PDB entry 7THX | electron microscopy, 2.96 A resolution | chains 2 and 4 of the 4 polymer chains in the assembly

[Chain 2]
Molecule: Capsid protein VP2
Source organism: Possum enterovirus W6
Amino-acid sequence (244 residues; row label = number of the first residue in the row):
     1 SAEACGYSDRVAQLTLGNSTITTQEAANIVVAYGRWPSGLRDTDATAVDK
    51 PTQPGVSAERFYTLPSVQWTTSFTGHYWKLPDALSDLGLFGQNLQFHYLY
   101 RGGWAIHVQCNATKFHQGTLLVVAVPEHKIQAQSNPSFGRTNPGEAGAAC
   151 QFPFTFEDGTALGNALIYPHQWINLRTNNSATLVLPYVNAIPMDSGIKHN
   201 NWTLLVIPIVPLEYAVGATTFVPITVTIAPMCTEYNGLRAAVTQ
Disordered / not traced: 1-8

[Chain 4]
Molecule: Capsid protein VP4
Source organism: Possum enterovirus W6
Amino-acid sequence (71 residues; each row starts with the number of its first residue):
     1 MGAQLSKNTAGSHTTGTYATGGSSIHYTNINYYENAASNSLNKQDFTQDP
    51 DKFTRPVADIMKEAAVPLKSP
Disordered / not traced: 1-29, 70-71

[How chain 2 and chain 4 interact]
Pairs across the interface (12):
  Asp9(2) - Lys69(4)
  Arg10(2) - Lys69(4)
  Asn28(2) - Val57(4)
  Asn28(2) - Asp59(4)  hydrogen bond (side chain-backbone)
  Asn28(2) - Met61(4)
  Ile29(2) - Val57(4)
  Ile29(2) - Ala58(4)  hydrogen bond (backbone-backbone)
  Val30(2) - Pro56(4)
  Val31(2) - Pro56(4)  hydrogen bond (backbone-backbone)
  Tyr33(2) - Lys52(4)
  Tyr33(2) - Phe53(4)  hydrophobic
  Thr177(2) - Leu68(4)
Interface residues without a listed pair, chain 2 (10 interface residues in all): Ala27, Gly34

[Summary]
10 residues of chain 2 and 9 residues of chain 4 are in contact; the contacts include 3 hydrogen bonds. Polar
contacts include Asn28(2)-Asp59(4), Ile29(2)-Ala58(4) and Val31(2)-Pro56(4).
Chain 2 is Capsid protein VP2 and chain 4 is Capsid protein VP4, both from Possum enterovirus W6; the
structure, Cryo-EM structure of W6 possum enterovirus, was determined by electron microscopy.
